Entry 8QX9 (electron microscopy, 3.76 A resolution); this record covers chains A and C of the 12 polymer chains in the assembly.

[Chain A (and C)]
Name: TAR DNA-binding protein 43
Organism: Homo sapiens
Notes: chain C of this document is another copy of the same molecule, construct and numbering; everything in this record applies to it too
Reference sequence: Q13148 (TADBP_HUMAN); residue numbers follow UniProt; this construct covers 1-414
Amino-acid sequence (414 residues; row label = number of the first residue in the row):
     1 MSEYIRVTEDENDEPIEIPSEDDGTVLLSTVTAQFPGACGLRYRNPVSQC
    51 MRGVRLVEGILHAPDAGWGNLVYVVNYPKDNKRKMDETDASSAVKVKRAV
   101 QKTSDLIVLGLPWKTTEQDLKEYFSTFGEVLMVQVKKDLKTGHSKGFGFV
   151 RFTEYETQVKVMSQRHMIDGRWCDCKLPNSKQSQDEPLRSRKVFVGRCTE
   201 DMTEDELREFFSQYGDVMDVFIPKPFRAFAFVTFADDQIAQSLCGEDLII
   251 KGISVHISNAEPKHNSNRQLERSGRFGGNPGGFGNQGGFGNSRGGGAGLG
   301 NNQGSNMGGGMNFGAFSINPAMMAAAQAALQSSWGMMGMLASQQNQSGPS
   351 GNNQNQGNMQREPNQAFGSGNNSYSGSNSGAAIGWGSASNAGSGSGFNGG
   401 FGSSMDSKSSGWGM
Not modelled in the structure: 1-303, 349-414
Curated features (UniProtKB/Swiss-Prot):
  - motif: Lys82 to Arg98 (Nuclear localization signal), Ile239 to Ile250 (Nuclear export signal)
  - modified residue: Ser183 (Phosphoserine), Ser292 (Phosphoserine), Arg293 (Omega-N-methylarginine)
  - cross-link (Glycyl lysine isopeptide (Lys-Gly)): Lys79 (interchain with G-Cter in SUMO2), Lys84 (interchain with G-Cter in SUMO2), Lys95 (interchain with G-Cter in SUMO2), Lys102 (interchain with G-Cter in SUMO2), Lys181 (interchain with G-Cter in SUMO2), Lys263 (interchain with G-Cter in SUMO2)
From the paper describing this entry:
  - self-association interface (contacts with another copy of this molecule): Met311, Phe313

[How chain A and chain C interact]
Residue-residue contacts (113; chain A residue first):
  Gly304(A) with Gly304(C)
  Ser305(A) with Gly304(C), hydrogen bond (backbone-backbone); Ser305(C); Asn306(C)
  Asn306(A) with Asn306(C)
  Met307(A) with Asn306(C), hydrogen bond (backbone-backbone); Met307(C), hydrophobic; Gly308(C), hydrogen bond (backbone-backbone)
  Gly309(A) with Gly309(C)
  Gly310(A) with Gly310(C); Met311(C), hydrogen bond (backbone-backbone)
  Met311(A) with Met311(C)
  Asn312(A) with Met311(C), hydrogen bond (backbone-backbone); Asn312(C), hydrogen bond; Phe313(C), hydrogen bond (backbone-backbone); Gly314(C); Phe316(C)
  Phe313(A) with Phe313(C), hydrophobic; Gly314(C), hydrogen bond (backbone-backbone)
  Gly314(A) with Asn312(C); Gly314(C)
  Ala315(A) with Gly314(C); Ala315(C)
  Phe316(A) with Phe316(C); Ser317(C)
  Ser317(A) with Ser317(C)
  Ile318(A) with Ser317(C), hydrogen bond (backbone-backbone); Ile318(C); Asn319(C), hydrogen bond (backbone-backbone)
  Asn319(A) with Asn319(C)
  Pro320(A) with Asn319(C); Pro320(C); Ala321(C), hydrogen bond (backbone-backbone)
  Ala321(A) with Ala321(C)
  Met322(A) with Ala321(C), hydrogen bond (backbone-backbone); Met322(C); Met323(C), hydrogen bond (backbone-backbone)
  Met323(A) with Met323(C)
  Ala324(A) with Met323(C), hydrogen bond (backbone-backbone); Ala324(C); Ala325(C), hydrogen bond (backbone-backbone)
  Ala325(A) with Ala325(C)
  Ala326(A) with Ala325(C), hydrogen bond (backbone-backbone); Ala326(C); Gln327(C)
  Gln327(A) with Ala326(C); Gln327(C), hydrogen bond (backbone-backbone); Ala328(C), hydrogen bond (backbone-backbone); Gln346(C); Gly348(C)
  Ala328(A) with Ala328(C); Gln344(C); Gln346(C)
  Ala329(A) with Ala326(C), hydrophobic; Ala328(C), hydrogen bond (backbone-backbone); Ala329(C); Leu330(C), hydrogen bond (backbone-backbone); Gln344(C), hydrogen bond (backbone-side chain)
  Leu330(A) with Leu330(C); Ser342(C); Gln344(C)
  Gln331(A) with Met322(C); Met323(C), hydrogen bond (side chain-backbone); Leu330(C), hydrogen bond (backbone-backbone); Gln331(C), hydrogen bond; Ser332(C), hydrogen bond (backbone-backbone)
  Ser332(A) with Ser332(C)
  Ser333(A) with Pro320(C); Met322(C); Ser332(C), hydrogen bond (backbone-backbone); Ser333(C); Trp334(C), hydrogen bond (backbone-backbone)
  Trp334(A) with Trp334(C)
  Gly335(A) with Phe316(C); Ile318(C); Trp334(C), hydrogen bond (backbone-backbone); Gly335(C), hydrogen bond (backbone-backbone)
  Met336(A) with Gly310(C); Met311(C); Asn312(C); Phe316(C); Gly335(C); Met336(C)
  Met337(A) with Met307(C), hydrophobic; Gly308(C); Gly310(C); Trp334(C); Met336(C), hydrogen bond (backbone-backbone); Met337(C); Gly338(C), hydrogen bond (backbone-backbone)
  Gly338(A) with Met307(C); Gly338(C)
  Met339(A) with Ser305(C); Met307(C), hydrophobic; Gly338(C), hydrogen bond (backbone-backbone); Met339(C); Leu340(C), hydrogen bond (backbone-backbone)
  Leu340(A) with Leu340(C)
  Ala341(A) with Leu340(C), hydrogen bond (backbone-backbone); Ala341(C); Ser342(C)
  Ser342(A) with Ser342(C), hydrogen bond (side chain-backbone)
  Gln343(A) with Ser342(C), hydrogen bond (backbone-backbone); Gln343(C), hydrogen bond; Gln344(C), hydrogen bond (backbone-backbone)
  Gln344(A) with Gln344(C)
  Asn345(A) with Gln343(C); Gln344(C), hydrogen bond (backbone-backbone); Asn345(C), hydrogen bond; Gln346(C), hydrogen bond (backbone-backbone)
  Gln346(A) with Gln346(C), hydrogen bond
  Ser347(A) with Gln346(C); Gly348(C), hydrogen bond (backbone-backbone)
Also at the interface, not in a pair above, chain A (45 interface residues in all): Gly308, Gly348
Also at the interface, not in a pair above, chain C (45 interface residues in all): Ser347

[Overview]
The chain A/chain C interface involves 45 residues from each chain; the contacts include 43 hydrogen bonds.
Polar pairs include Asn312(A)-Asn312(C), Ala329(A)-Gln344(C) and Gln331(A)-Met323(C). The paper reports a
self-association interface involving Met311(A) and Phe313(A).
Chain A and chain C are both TAR DNA-binding protein 43 (Homo sapiens); the structure, TDP-43 amyloid fibrils:
Morphology-1a, was determined by electron microscopy, deposited together with 8QXA and 8QXB.
